Entry 6ODM (electron microscopy, 4.30 A resolution (low resolution: residue-level contacts below are approximate; hydrogen-bond / salt-bridge calls are withheld)); this record covers chains C and B of the 19 polymer chains in the assembly.

== Chain C ==
Molecule: Capsid vertex component 1
Organism: Human herpesvirus 1 strain KOS
UniProtKB: F8REV0 (F8REV0_HHV1); residues 1-703 here = UniProt positions 1-703
Sequence (703 residues; each row starts with the number of its first residue):
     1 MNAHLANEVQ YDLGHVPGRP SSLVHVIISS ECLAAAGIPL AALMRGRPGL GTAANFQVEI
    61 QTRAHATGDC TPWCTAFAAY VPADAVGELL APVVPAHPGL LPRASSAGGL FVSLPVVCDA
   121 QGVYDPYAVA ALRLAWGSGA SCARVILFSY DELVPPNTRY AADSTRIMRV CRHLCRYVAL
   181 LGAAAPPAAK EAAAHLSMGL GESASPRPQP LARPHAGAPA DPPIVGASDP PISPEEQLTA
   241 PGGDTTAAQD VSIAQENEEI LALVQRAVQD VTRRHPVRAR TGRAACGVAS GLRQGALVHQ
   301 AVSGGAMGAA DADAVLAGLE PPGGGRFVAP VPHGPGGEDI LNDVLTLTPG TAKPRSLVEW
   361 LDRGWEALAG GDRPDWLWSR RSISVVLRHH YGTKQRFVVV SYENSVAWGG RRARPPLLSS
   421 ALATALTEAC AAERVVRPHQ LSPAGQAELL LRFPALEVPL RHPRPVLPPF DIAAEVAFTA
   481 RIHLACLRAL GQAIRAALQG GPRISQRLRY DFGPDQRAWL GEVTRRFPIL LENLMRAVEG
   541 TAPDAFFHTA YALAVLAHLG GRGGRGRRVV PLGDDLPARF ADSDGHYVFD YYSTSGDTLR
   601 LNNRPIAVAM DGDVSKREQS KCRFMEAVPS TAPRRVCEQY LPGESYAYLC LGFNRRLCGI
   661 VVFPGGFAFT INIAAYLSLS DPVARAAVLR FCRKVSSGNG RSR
Disordered / not traced: 46-53, 202-229, 267-355, 563-568, 697-703

== Chain B ==
Molecule: Large tegument protein deneddylase
Organism: Human herpesvirus 1 strain KOS
Notes: EC 3.4.19.12, 3.4.22.-
UniProtKB: A0A0B5E3K2 (A0A0B5E3K2_HHV1); residues 46-3139 here correspond to UniProt positions 1-3094 (UniProt number = residue number - 45)
Sequence (3094 residues; numbered 46 to 3139; the number before each row is that of its first residue):
    46 MIAGTPPHST MERGGDRDIV VTGARNQFAP DLEPGGSVSC MRSSLSFLSL IFDVGPRDVL
   106 SAEAIEGCLV EGGEWTRATA GPGPPRMCSI VELPNFLEYP GARGGLRCVF SRVYGEVGFF
   166 GEPAAGLLET QCPAHTFFAG PWALRPLSYT LLTIGPLGMG LFRDGDTAYL FDPHGLPEGT
   226 PAFIAKVRAG DMYPYLTYYT RDRPDVRWAG AMVFFVPSGP EPAAPADLTA AALHLYGASE
   286 TYMQDEAFSE RRVAITHPLR GEIAGLGEPC VGVGPREGGG GPGPHPPTAA QSPPPTRARR
   346 DDRASETSRG TAGPSAKPEA KRPNRAPDDV WAVALKGTPP TDPPSADPPS AIPPPPPSAP
   406 KTPAAEAAEE DDDDMRVLEM GVVPVGRHRA RYSAGLPKRR RPTWTPPSSV EDLTSGEKTK
   466 RSAPPAKTKK KSTPKGKTPV GAAVPASVPE PVLASAPPDP AGPPVAEAGE DDGPMVPASS
   526 QALEALKTRR SPEPPGADLA QLFEAHPNVA ATAVKFTACS ATLAREVAAC SRLTISALRS
   586 PYPASPGLLE LCVIFFFERV LAFLIENGAR THTQAGVAGP AAALLEFTLS MLPRKTAVGD
   646 FLASTRLSLA DVAAHLPLVQ HVLDENSLIG RLALAKLILV ARDVIRETDA FYGELADLEL
   706 QLRAAPPANL YTRLGEWLLE RSQAHPDTLF APATPTHPEP LLYRVQALAK FARGEEIRVE
   766 AEDRQMREAL DALARGVDAV SQHAGPLGVM PAPAGAAPQG APRPPPLGPE AVQVRLEEVR
   826 TQARRAIEGA VKEYFYRGAV YSAKALQASD NNDRRFHVAS AAVVPVVQLL ESLPVFDQHT
   886 RDIAQRAAIP APPPIATSPT AILLRDLIQR GQTLDAPEDL AAWLSVLTDA ANQGLIERKP
   946 LDELARSIRD INDQQARRSS GLAELRRFDA LDAALGQQLD SDAAFVPAPG ASPYPDDGGL
  1006 SPEATRMAEE ALRQARAMDA AKLTAELAPD ARARLRERAR SLEAMLEGAR ERAKVARDAR
  1066 EKFLHKLQGV LRPLPDFVGL KACPAVLATL RASLPAGWSD LPEAVRGAPP EVTAALRADM
  1126 WGLLGQYRDA LEHPTPDTAT ALSGLHPSFV VVLKNLFADA PETPFLLQFF ADHAPIIAHA
  1186 VSNAINAGSA AVATADPAST VDAAVRAHRV LVDAVTALGA AASDPASPLA FLAAMADSAA
  1246 GYVKATRLAL DARGAIAQLT TLGSAAADLV VQVRRAANQP EGEHASLIQA ATRATTGARE
  1306 SLAGHEGRFG GLLHAEGTAG DHSPSGRALQ ELGKVIGATR RRADELEAAI ADLREKMAAQ
  1366 RARSSHERWA ADVEAVLDRV ESGAEFDVVE LRRLQALAGT HGYNPRDFRK RAEQALGTNA
  1426 KAVTLALETA LAFNPYTPEN QRHPMLPPLA AIHRIDWSAA FGAAADTYAD MFRVDTEPLA
  1486 RLLRLAGGLL ERAQANDGFI DYHEAVLHLS EDLGGVPALR QYVPFFQKGY AEYVDIRDRL
  1546 DALRADARRA IGSVALDLAA AAEEISAVRN DPAAAAELVR AGVTLPCPSE DALVACVAAL
  1606 ERVDQSPVKD TAYADYVAFV TRQDLADTKD AVVRAKQQRA EATERVTAGL REVLAARERR
  1666 AQLEAEGLAN LKTLLKVVAV PATVAKTLDQ ARSAEEIADQ VEILLDQTEK ARELDVQAVA
  1726 WLEHAQRTFE THPLNAASGD GPGLLTRQGA RLQALFDTRR RVEALRRSLE EAEAEWDEVW
  1786 GRFGRVRGGA WKSPEGFRAA CEQLRALQDT TNTVSGLRAQ RDYERLPAKY QGVLGAKSAE
  1846 RAGAVEELGG RVAQHADLSA RLRDEVVPRV AWEMNFDTLG GLLAEFDAVA GDLAPWAVEE
  1906 FRGARELIQR RMGLYSAYAK ATGQTGAGAA AAPAPLLVDL RALDARARAS APPGQEADPQ
  1966 MLRRRGEAYL RVSGGPGPLV LREATSTLDR PFAPSFLVPD GTPLQYALCF PAVTDKLGAL
  2026 LMCPEAACIR PPLPTDTLES ASTVTAMYVI TVINRLQLAL SDAQAANFQL FGRFVRHRQA
  2086 RWGASMDAAA ELYVALVATT LTREFGCRWA QLEWGGDAAA PGPPLGPHSS TRHRVSFNEN
  2146 DVLVALVASS PEHIYTFWRL DLVRQHEYMH LTLPRAFQNA ADSMLFVQRL TPHPDARIRV
  2206 LPVFSTGGPP TRGLMFGTRL ADWRRGKLSE TDPLAPWRSV PELGTERGAA LGKLSPAQAL
  2266 AAVSVLGRMC LPSTALAALW TCMFPDDYTE YDSFDALLTA RLESGQTLSP SGGREASPPA
  2326 PPNALYRPTG QHVAVPAAAT HRTPAARVTA MDLVLAAVLL GAPVVVALRN TTAFSRESEL
  2386 ELCLTLFDSR ARGPDAALRD AVSSDIETWA VRLLHADLNP IENACLAAQL PRLSALIAER
  2446 PLARGPPCLV LVDISMTPVA VLWENPDPPG PPDVRFVGSE ATEELPFVAG GEDVLAASAT
  2506 DEDPFLARAI LGRPFDASLL SGELFPGHPV YQRAPDDQSP SVPNPTPGPA DLVGTEGSLG
  2566 PGSLAPTLFT DATPGEPVPP RMWAWIHGLE ELASDDSGGP APLLAPDPLS PTADQSVPTS
  2626 QCAPRPPGPA VTAREARPGV PAESTRPAPV GPRDDFRRLP SPQSSPAPPD ATAPRPPASS
  2686 RASAASSSGS RARRHRRARS LARATQASAT TQGWRPPALP DTVAPVTDFA RPPAPPKPPE
  2746 PALHALVSGV PLPLGPQFAG QASPALPIDP VPPPVATGTV LPGGENRRPP LTSGPAPTPP
  2806 RVPVGGPQRR LTRPAVASLS ESRESLPSPW DPADPTAPVL GRNPAEPTSS SPAGPSPPPP
  2866 AVQPVTPPPT SGPPPTYLTL EGGVTPGGPV SRRPTTRQPV ATPTTSARPR GHLTVNRLSA
  2926 PQPQPQPQPQ PQPQPQPQPQ PQPQPQPQPQ NGHVAPGEYP AVRFRAPQNR PSVPASASST
  2986 NPRTGSSLSG VSSWASSLAL HIDATPPPVS LLQTLYVSDD EDSDTTSLFL SDSEAEALDP
  3046 LPREPHSPIT NEPFSALSAD DSQEVTRLQF GPPPVSANAV LSRRYVQRTG RSALAVLIRA
  3106 CYRLQQQLQR TRRALLHHSD AVLTSLHHVR MLLG
Disordered / not traced: 46-3091

== How chain C and chain B interact ==
Pairs across the interface (25):
  Tyr127(C) with His3133(B); Met3136(B)
  Asp151(C) with His3133(B)
  Asn257(C) with Gln3112(B)
  Ile260(C) with Gln3112(B)
  Leu263(C) with Val3101(B)
  Val264(C) with Val3101(B); Ala3105(B)
  Tyr391(C) with Leu3137(B)
  Leu426(C) with Met3136(B)
  Thr427(C) with Thr3129(B); His3132(B); His3133(B); Met3136(B)
  Glu428(C) with Asp3125(B); Thr3129(B)
  Cys430(C) with His3132(B); Met3136(B)
  Ala431(C) with His3132(B)
  Val435(C) with His3132(B)
  Val436(C) with Arg3135(B); Met3136(B); Gly3139(B)
  Asp471(C) with Gly3139(B)
  Ile472(C) with Leu3137(B)
Other interface residues (no listed pair), chain C (20 interface residues in all): Ile253, Glu256, Arg434, Arg437
Other interface residues (no listed pair), chain B (15 interface residues in all): Arg3104, Arg3108, Leu3109, Thr3116

== In short ==
The interface between chain C and chain B involves 20 residues on one side and 15 on the other.
Chain C is Capsid vertex component 1 and chain B is Large tegument protein deneddylase, both from Human
herpesvirus 1 strain KOS; the structure, Herpes simplex virus type 1 (HSV-1) portal vertex-adjacent
capsid/CATC, asymmetric unit, was determined by electron microscopy, deposited together with 6OD7.
